7TRA - chains R and M of the 19 polymer chains in the assembly; structure by electron microscopy, 3.30 A resolution.

Chain R:
Molecule: crRNA
Source organism: Escherichia coli
Sequence (44 nucleotides; row label = number of the first residue in the row):
     1 AUUGAAAGAG UGCUUCCCCA AACCCUUAAC UGGUUGUAAC AGUU

Chain M:
Name: Cas7a
Source organism: Pyrococcus furiosus DSM 3638
UniProtKB: Q8U333 (Q8U333_PYRFU); numbering as in UniProt (aligned over 1-336)
Amino-acid sequence (336 residues; numbered 1 to 336; the number before each row is that of its first residue):
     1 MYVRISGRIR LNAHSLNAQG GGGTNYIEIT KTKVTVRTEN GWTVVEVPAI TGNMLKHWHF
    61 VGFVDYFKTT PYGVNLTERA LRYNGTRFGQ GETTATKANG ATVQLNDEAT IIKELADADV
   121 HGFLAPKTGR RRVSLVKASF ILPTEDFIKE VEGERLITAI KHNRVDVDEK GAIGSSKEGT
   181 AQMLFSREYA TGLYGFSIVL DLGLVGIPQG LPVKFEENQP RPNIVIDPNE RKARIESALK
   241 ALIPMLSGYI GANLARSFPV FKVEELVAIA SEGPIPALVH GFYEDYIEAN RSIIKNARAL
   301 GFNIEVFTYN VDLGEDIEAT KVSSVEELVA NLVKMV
Unresolved in the structure: 165-179

Interface between chain R and chain M:
Residue-residue contacts (43):
  G32(R) - Arg131(M)  base contact
  U35(R) - Leu124(M)  base contact
  U35(R) - Arg131(M)  hydrogen bond to the sugar
  U35(R) - Arg132(M)  phosphate contact
  U35(R) - Val133(M)  phosphate contact
  U35(R) - Ser134(M)  phosphate contact
  G36(R) - Lys56(M)  phosphate contact
  G36(R) - Arg87(M)  hydrogen bond to the phosphate
  G36(R) - His121(M)  sugar contact
  G36(R) - Gly122(M)  sugar contact
  G36(R) - Phe123(M)  sugar contact
  G36(R) - Leu124(M)  base contact
  G36(R) - Val133(M)  phosphate contact
  G36(R) - Ser134(M)  hydrogen bond to the phosphate
  U37(R) - Lys56(M)  salt bridge to the phosphate
  U37(R) - Gly85(M)  sugar contact
  U37(R) - Thr86(M)  sugar contact
  U37(R) - Arg87(M)  salt bridge to the phosphate
  A38(R) - Asn53(M)  phosphate contact
  A38(R) - Met54(M)  sugar contact
  A38(R) - His57(M)  salt bridge to the phosphate
  A38(R) - Trp58(M)  base contact
  A38(R) - Gly85(M)  phosphate contact
  A39(R) - Asn17(M)  phosphate contact
  A39(R) - Ala18(M)  sugar contact
  A39(R) - Gln19(M)  sugar contact
  A39(R) - Thr51(M)  phosphate contact
  A39(R) - Asn53(M)  hydrogen bond to the phosphate
  C40(R) - Asn17(M)  phosphate contact
  C40(R) - Ala18(M)  phosphate contact
  C40(R) - Ala252(M)  phosphate contact
  A41(R) - Ala252(M)  phosphate contact
  A41(R) - Asn253(M)  hydrogen bond to the phosphate
  G42(R) - Arg164(M)  base contact
  G42(R) - Ala255(M)  phosphate contact
  G42(R) - Arg256(M)  salt bridge to the phosphate
  U43(R) - Asn163(M)  sugar contact
  U43(R) - Arg164(M)  hydrogen bond to the base
  U43(R) - Phe185(M)  base contact
  U43(R) - Arg256(M)  salt bridge to the phosphate
  U44(R) - His162(M)  base contact
  U44(R) - Asn163(M)  hydrogen bond to the base
  U44(R) - Arg164(M)  sugar contact
Interface residues without a listed pair, chain M (34 interface residues in all): Tyr83, Lys161, Met183, Arg187, Gly251, Leu254

In short:
The interface between chain R and chain M involves 11 residues on one side and 34 on the other; the contacts
include 7 hydrogen bonds and 5 salt bridges. Polar contacts include U43(R)-Arg164(M), U44(R)-Asn163(M) and
U35(R)-Arg131(M).
Chain R is crRNA (Escherichia coli) and chain M is Cas7a (Pyrococcus furiosus DSM 3638); the structure,
Cascade complex from type I-A CRISPR-Cas system, was determined by electron microscopy together with 7TR6,
7TR8 and 7TR9 from the same study.
